PDB entry 8QP9 | electron microscopy, 4.10 A resolution (low resolution: residue-level contacts below are approximate; hydrogen-bond / salt-bridge calls are withheld) | chains A and N of the 16 polymer chains in the assembly

Chain A:
Protein: Pre-mRNA-processing-splicing factor 8
Organism: Homo sapiens
UniProtKB: Q6P2Q9 (PRP8_HUMAN); residues 1-2335 here = UniProt positions 1-2335
Amino-acid sequence (2335 residues; row label = number of the first residue in the row):
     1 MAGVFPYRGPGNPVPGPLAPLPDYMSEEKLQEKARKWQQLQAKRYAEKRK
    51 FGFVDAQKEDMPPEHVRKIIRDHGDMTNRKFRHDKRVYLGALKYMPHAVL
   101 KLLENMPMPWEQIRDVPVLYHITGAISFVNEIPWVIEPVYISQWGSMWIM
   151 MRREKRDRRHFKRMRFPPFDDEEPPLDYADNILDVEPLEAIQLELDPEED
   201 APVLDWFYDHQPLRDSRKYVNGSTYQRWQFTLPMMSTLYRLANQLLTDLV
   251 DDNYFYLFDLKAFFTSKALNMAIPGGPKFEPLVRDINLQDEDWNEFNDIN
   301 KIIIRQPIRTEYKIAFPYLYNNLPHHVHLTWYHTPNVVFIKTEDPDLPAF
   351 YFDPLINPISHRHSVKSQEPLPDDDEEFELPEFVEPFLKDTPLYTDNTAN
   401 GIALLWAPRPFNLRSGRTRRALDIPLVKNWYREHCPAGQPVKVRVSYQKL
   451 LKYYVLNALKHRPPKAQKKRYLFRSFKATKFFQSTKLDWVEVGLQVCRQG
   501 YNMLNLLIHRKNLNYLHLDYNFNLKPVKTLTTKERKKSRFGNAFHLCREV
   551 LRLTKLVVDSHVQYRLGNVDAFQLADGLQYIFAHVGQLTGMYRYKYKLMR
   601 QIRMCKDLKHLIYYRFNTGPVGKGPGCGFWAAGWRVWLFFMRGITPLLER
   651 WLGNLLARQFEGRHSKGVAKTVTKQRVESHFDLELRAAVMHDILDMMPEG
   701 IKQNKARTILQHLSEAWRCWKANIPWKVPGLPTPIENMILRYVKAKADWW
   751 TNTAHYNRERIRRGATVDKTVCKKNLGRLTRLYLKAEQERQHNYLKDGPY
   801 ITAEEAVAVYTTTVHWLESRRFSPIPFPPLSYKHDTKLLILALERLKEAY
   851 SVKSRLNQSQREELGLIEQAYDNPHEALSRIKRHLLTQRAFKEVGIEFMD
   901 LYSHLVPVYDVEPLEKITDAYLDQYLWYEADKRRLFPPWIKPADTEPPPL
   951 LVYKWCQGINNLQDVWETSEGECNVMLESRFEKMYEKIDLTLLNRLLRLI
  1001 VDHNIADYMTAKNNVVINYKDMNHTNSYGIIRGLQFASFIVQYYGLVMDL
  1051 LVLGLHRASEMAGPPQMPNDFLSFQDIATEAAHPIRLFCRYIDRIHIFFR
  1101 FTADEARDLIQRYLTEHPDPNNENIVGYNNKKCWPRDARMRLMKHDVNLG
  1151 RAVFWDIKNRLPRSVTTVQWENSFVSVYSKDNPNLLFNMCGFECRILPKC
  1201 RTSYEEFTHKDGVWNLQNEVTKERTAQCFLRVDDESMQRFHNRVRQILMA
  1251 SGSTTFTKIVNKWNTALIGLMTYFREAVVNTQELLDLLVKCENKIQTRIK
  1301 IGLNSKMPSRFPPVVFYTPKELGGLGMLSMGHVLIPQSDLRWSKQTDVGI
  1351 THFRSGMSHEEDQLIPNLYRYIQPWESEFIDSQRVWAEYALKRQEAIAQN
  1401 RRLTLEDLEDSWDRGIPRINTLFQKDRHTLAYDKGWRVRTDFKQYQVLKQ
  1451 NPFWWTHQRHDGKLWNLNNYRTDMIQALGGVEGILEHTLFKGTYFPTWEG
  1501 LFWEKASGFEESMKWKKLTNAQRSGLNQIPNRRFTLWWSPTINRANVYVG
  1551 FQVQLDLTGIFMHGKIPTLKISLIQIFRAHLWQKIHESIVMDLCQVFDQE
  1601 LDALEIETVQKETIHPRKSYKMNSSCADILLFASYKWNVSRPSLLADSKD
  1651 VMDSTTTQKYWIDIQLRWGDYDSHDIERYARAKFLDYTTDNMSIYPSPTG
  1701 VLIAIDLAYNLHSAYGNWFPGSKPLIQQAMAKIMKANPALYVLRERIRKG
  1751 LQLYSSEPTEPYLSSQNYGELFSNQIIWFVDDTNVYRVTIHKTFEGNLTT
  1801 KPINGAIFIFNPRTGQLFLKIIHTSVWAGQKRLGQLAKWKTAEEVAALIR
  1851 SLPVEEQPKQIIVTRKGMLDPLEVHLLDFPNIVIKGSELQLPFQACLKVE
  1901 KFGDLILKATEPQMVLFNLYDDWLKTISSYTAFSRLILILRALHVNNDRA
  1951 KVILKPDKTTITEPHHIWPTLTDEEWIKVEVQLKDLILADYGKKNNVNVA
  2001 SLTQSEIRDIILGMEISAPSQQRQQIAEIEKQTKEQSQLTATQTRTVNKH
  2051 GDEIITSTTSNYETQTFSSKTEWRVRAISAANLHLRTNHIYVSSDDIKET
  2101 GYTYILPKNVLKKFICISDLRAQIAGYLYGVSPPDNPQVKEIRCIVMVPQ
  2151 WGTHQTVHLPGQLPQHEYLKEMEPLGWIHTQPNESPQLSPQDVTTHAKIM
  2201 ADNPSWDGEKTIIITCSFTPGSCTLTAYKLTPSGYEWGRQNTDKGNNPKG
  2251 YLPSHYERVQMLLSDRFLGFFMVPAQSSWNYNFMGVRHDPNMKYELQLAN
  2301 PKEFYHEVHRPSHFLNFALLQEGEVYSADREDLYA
Unresolved in the structure: 1-57, 74-83, 363-368, 659-678, 1356-1362, 2017-2335
UniProt features mapped onto this chain:
  - region: Met1513 to Leu1526 (Important for branch point selection), Pro2301 to Ala2335 (Required for interaction with EFTUD2 and SNRNP200)
  - modified residue: Ala2 (N-acetylalanine), Ser859 (Phosphoserine), Ser1358 (Phosphoserine), Lys1425 (N6,N6-dimethyllysine), Lys1463 (N6-acetyllysine)

Chain N:
Protein: Pre-mRNA-processing factor 6
Organism: Homo sapiens
UniProtKB: O94906 (PRP6_HUMAN); numbering as in UniProt (aligned over 1-941)
Amino-acid sequence (941 residues; row label = number of the first residue in the row):
     1 MNKKKKPFLGMPAPLGYVPGLGRGATGFTTRSDIGPARDANDPVDDRHAP
    51 PGKRTVGDQMKKNQAADDDDEDLNDTNYDEFNGYAGSLFSSGPYEKDDEE
   101 ADAIYAALDKRMDERRKERREQREKEEIEKYRMERPKIQQQFSDLKRKLA
   151 EVTEEEWLSIPEVGDARNKRQRNPRYEKLTPVPDSFFAKHLQTGENHTSV
   201 DPRQTQFGGLNTPYPGGLNTPYPGGMTPGLMTPGTGELDMRKIGQARNTL
   251 MDMRLSQVSDSVSGQTVVDPKGYLTDLNSMIPTHGGDINDIKKARLLLKS
   301 VRETNPHHPPAWIASARLEEVTGKLQVARNLIMKGTEMCPKSEDVWLEAA
   351 RLQPGDTAKAVVAQAVRHLPQSVRIYIRAAELETDIRAKKRVLRKALEHV
   401 PNSVRLWKAAVELEEPEDARIMLSRAVECCPTSVELWLALARLETYENAR
   451 KVLNKARENIPTDRHIWITAAKLEEANGNTQMVEKIIDRAITSLRANGVE
   501 INREQWIQDAEECDRAGSVATCQAVMRAVIGIGIEEEDRKHTWMEDADSC
   551 VAHNALECARAIYAYALQVFPSKKSVWLRAAYFEKNHGTRESLEALLQRA
   601 VAHCPKAEVLWLMGAKSKWLAGDVPAARSILALAFQANPNSEEIWLAAVK
   651 LESENDEYERARRLLAKARSSAPTARVFMKSVKLEWVQDNIRAAQDLCEE
   701 ALRHYEDFPKLWMMKGQIEEQKEMMEKAREAYNQGLKKCPHSTPLWLLLS
   751 RLEEKIGQLTRARAILEKSRLKNPKNPGLWLESVRLEYRAGLKNIANTLM
   801 AKALQECPNSGILWSEAIFLEARPQRRTKSVDALKKCEHDPHVLLAVAKL
   851 FWSQRKITKAREWFHRTVKIDSDLGDAWAFFYKFELQHGTEEQQEEVRKR
   901 CESAEPRHGELWCAVSKDIANWQKKIGDILRLVAGRIKNTF
Unresolved in the structure: 1-17, 29-71, 166-235, 283-941
UniProt features mapped onto this chain:
  - modified residue: Ser143 (Phosphoserine), Thr180 (Phosphothreonine), Thr266 (Phosphothreonine), Thr275 (Phosphothreonine), Ser279 (Phosphoserine)

Chain A / chain N interface:
Residue-residue contacts - 33 pairs, chain A then chain N:
  Arg86(A) - Asp98(N)
  Val87(A) - Ala101(N)
  Gln467(A) - Arg115(N)
  Lys468(A) - Glu114(N)
  Lys468(A) - Arg115(N)
  Arg470(A) - Arg111(N)
  Lys536(A) - Leu73(N)
  Gly541(A) - Glu80(N)
  Gly541(A) - Gly83(N)
  Asn542(A) - Glu80(N)
  Leu655(A) - Ser87(N)
  Leu655(A) - Leu88(N)
  Ala657(A) - Ser87(N)
  Ala657(A) - Phe89(N)
  Arg658(A) - Ser91(N)
  Ala688(A) - Ile138(N)
  Ile701(A) - Trp157(N)
  Gln711(A) - Val163(N)
  His712(A) - Val163(N)
  Gly730(A) - Ser159(N)
  Gly730(A) - Ile160(N)
  Gly730(A) - Pro161(N)
  Pro732(A) - Glu156(N)
  Pro734(A) - Leu149(N)
  Leu795(A) - Gly244(N)
  Lys796(A) - Met240(N)
  Gly798(A) - Gly244(N)
  Pro799(A) - Gly244(N)
  Pro799(A) - Arg247(N)
  Pro799(A) - Asn248(N)
  Pro824(A) - Gly264(N)
  Phe827(A) - Val268(N)
  His1003(A) - Thr266(N)
Other interface residues (no listed pair), chain A (38 interface residues in all): Gly90, Leu472, Arg510, Ala543, Asn654, Asp692, Pro698, Thr708, Leu731, Met738, Leu886, Arg995, Asn1004
Other interface residues (no listed pair), chain N (38 interface residues in all): Asn82, Ser90, Tyr105, Met112, Leu145, Lys146, Lys148, Val152, Arg241, Leu255, Pro270

In short:
Chain A and chain N each contribute 38 residues to their interface.
Chain A is Pre-mRNA-processing-splicing factor 8 and chain N is Pre-mRNA-processing factor 6, both from Homo
sapiens; the structure, Cryo-EM Structure of Pre-B+AMPPNP Complex (core part), was determined by electron
microscopy, deposited together with 8QOZ, 8QP8, 8QPA, 8QPB, 8QPE and 8QPK.
